1PVI - chains D and B of the 4 polymer chains in the assembly; structure by X-ray diffraction, 2.60 A resolution.

# Chain D
Molecule: 13-nt DNA strand
Sequence (13 nucleotides; numbered 2 to 14; the number before each row is that of its first residue):
     2 TGACCAGCTGGTC

# Chain B
Molecule: Protein (pvuii (e.c.3.1.21.4))
Organism: Proteus vulgaris
UniProtKB: P23657 (T2P2_PROVU); residue numbers follow UniProt; this construct covers 1-157
Amino-acid sequence (157 residues; row label = number of the first residue in the row):
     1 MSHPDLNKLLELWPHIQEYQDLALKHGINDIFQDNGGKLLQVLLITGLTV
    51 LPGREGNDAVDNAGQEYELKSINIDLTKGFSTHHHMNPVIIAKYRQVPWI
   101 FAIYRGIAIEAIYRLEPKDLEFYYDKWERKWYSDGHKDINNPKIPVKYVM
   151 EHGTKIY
Not modelled in the structure: 1
Swiss-Prot annotation at these positions:
  - binding site (Mg(2+)): Asp58, Glu68

# Interface between chain D and chain B
Contacting residue pairs (14):
  DT2(D) with Lys78(B), base contact; Pro145(B), base contact
  DG3(D) with Tyr123(B), phosphate contact; Lys126(B), salt bridge to the phosphate
  DA4(D) with Lys130(B), salt bridge to the phosphate
  DC5(D) with Lys130(B), salt bridge to the phosphate; Asn140(B), hydrogen bond to the base; Asn141(B), hydrogen bond to the base
  DC6(D) with Asn140(B), hydrogen bond to the base
  DA7(D) with His84(B), hydrogen bond to the base; Asn140(B), hydrogen bond to the base; Asn141(B), base contact
  DG8(D) with His84(B), hydrogen bond to the base
  DT10(D) with Gln33(B), sugar contact
Interface residues without a listed pair, chain D (9 interface residues in all): DG11
Interface residues without a listed pair, chain B (13 interface residues in all): Asp134, Lys137, Pro142, Lys143

# In short
9 residues of chain D face 13 of chain B across their interface, with 6 hydrogen bonds and 3 salt bridges.
Among the polar pairs are DC5(D)-Asn140(B), DC5(D)-Asn141(B) and DC6(D)-Asn140(B). From UniProt: Mg2+-binding
residues Asp58(B) and Glu68(B) on chain B.
Chain D is a 13-nt DNA strand and chain B is Protein (pvuii (e.c.3.1.21.4)) (Proteus vulgaris); the structure,
Structure of pvuii endonuclease with cognate DNA, was determined by X-ray diffraction.
